8CEO - chains T and t of the 54 polymer chains in the assembly; structure by electron microscopy, 3.60 A resolution.

Chain T:
Molecule: Template DNA
Sequence (209 nucleotides; each row starts with the number of its first residue; numbers below 1 keep their minus sign (DA-135 is residue -135)):
  -135 ATCGATGTAT ATATCTGACA CGTGCCTGGA GACTAGGGAG TAATCCCCTT GGCGGTTAAA
   -75 ACGCGGGGGA CAGCGCGTAC GTGCGTTTAA GCGGTGCTAG AGCTGTCTAC GACCAACACA
   -15 GCGCAGAAGA GCTATGATAT TTTTATGTAT GTACAACACA CATCGGAGGT GAATCGAACG
    45 TTCCATAGCT ATTATATACA CAGCGTGCT

Chain t:
Protein: Histone H2A
From: Xenopus laevis
UniProtKB: Q6AZJ8 (Q6AZJ8_XENLA); residues 1-129 here correspond to UniProt positions 2-130 (UniProt number = residue number + 1)
Chain sequence (129 residues; row label = number of the first residue in the row):
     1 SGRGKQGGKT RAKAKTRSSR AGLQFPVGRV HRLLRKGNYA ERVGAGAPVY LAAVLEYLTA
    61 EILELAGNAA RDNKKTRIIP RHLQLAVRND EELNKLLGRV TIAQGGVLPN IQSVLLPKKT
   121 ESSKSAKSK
Not modelled in the structure: 1-10, 120-129

How chain T and chain t interact:
Residue-residue contacts (23; chain T residue first):
  DG-25(T) with Arg42(t), hydrogen bond to the sugar; Val43(t), sugar contact; Gly44(t), phosphate contact; Ala45(t), hydrogen bond to the phosphate
  DA-24(T) with Arg35(t), salt bridge to the phosphate; Glu41(t), sugar contact; Arg42(t), phosphate contact; Val43(t), hydrogen bond to the phosphate
  DC-23(T) with Arg35(t), salt bridge to the phosphate
  DA-20(T) with Arg11(t), base contact
  DC-19(T) with Arg11(t), hydrogen bond to the sugar
  DC-17(T) with Lys13(t), salt bridge to the phosphate; Ala14(t), sugar contact
  DA-16(T) with Thr16(t), sugar contact
  DG-15(T) with Pro26(t), phosphate contact; Arg29(t), hydrogen bond to the phosphate
  DC-14(T) with Arg29(t), salt bridge to the phosphate
  DA-6(T) with Thr76(t), hydrogen bond to the phosphate; Arg77(t), sugar contact
  DG-5(T) with Lys75(t), phosphate contact; Thr76(t), hydrogen bond to the phosphate; Arg77(t), hydrogen bond to the phosphate
  DC-4(T) with Lys75(t), salt bridge to the phosphate
Other interface residues (no listed pair), chain T (13 interface residues in all): DA-18
Other interface residues (no listed pair), chain t (16 interface residues in all): His31

Summary:
13 residues of chain T and 16 residues of chain t are in contact, with 8 hydrogen bonds and 5 salt bridges.
Polar contacts include DG-25(T)-Arg42(t), DC-19(T)-Arg11(t) and DG-25(T)-Ala45(t).
Here chain T is Template DNA and chain t is Histone H2A (Xenopus laevis). Entry 8CEO (Yeast RNA polymerase II
transcription pre-initiation complex with core Mediator and the +1 nucleosome) was determined by electron
microscopy (same publication as 8CEN).
